Entry 9EIL (electron microscopy, 3.20 A resolution); this record covers chains C and J of the 11 polymer chains in the assembly.

[Chain C]
Name: Histone H2A type 1
Organism: Xenopus laevis
UniProt: P06897 (H2A1_XENLA); residues 1-129 here correspond to UniProt positions 2-130 (UniProt number = residue number + 1)
Amino-acid sequence (129 residues; each row starts with the number of its first residue):
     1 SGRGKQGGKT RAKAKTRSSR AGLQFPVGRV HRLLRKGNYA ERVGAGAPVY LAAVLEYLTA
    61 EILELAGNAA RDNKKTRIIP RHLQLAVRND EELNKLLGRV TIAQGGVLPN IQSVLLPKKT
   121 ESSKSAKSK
Disordered / not traced: 1-10, 123-129
Differences from the reference sequence: engineered mutation Arg99 (Gly100 in P06897), Ser123 (Ala124 in P06897)
Swiss-Prot annotation at these positions:
  - modified residue: Ser1 (N-acetylserine), Lys5 (N6-(2-hydroxyisobutyryl)lysine), Lys9 (N6-(2-hydroxyisobutyryl)lysine), Lys36 (N6-(2-hydroxyisobutyryl)lysine), Lys74 (N6-(2-hydroxyisobutyryl)lysine), Lys75 (N6-(2-hydroxyisobutyryl)lysine), Lys95 (N6-(2-hydroxyisobutyryl)lysine), Gln104 (N5-methylglutamine), Lys118 (N6-(2-hydroxyisobutyryl)lysine)
  - cross-link (Glycyl lysine isopeptide (Lys-Gly)): Lys13 (interchain with G-Cter in ubiquitin), Lys15 (interchain with G-Cter in ubiquitin), Lys119 (interchain with G-Cter in ubiquitin)

[Chain J]
Molecule: 185-nt DNA strand
Sequence (185 nucleotides; each row starts with the number of its first residue; numbers below 1 keep their minus sign (DA-92 is residue -92)):
   -92 ATCCCTATAC GCGGCCGCCC TGGAGAATCC CGGTGCCGAG GCCGCTCAAT TGGTCGTAGA
   -32 CAGCTCTAGC ACCGCTTAAA CGCACGTACG CGCTGTCCCC CGCGTTTTAA CCGCCAAGGG
    28 GATTACTCCC TAGTCTCCAG GCACGTGTCA GATATATACA TCCTGTGCAT GTATTGAACA
    88 GCGAT
Disordered / not traced: -92 to -73, 69-92

[Interface between chain C and chain J]
Contacting residue pairs (11; chain C residue first):
  Arg11(C) - DC44(J)  hydrogen bond to the base
  Lys13(C) - DA46(J)  sugar contact
  Arg29(C) - DG48(J)  sugar contact
  Arg29(C) - DC49(J)  salt bridge to the phosphate
  Arg42(C) - DT38(J)  sugar contact
  Arg42(C) - DA39(J)  phosphate contact
  Val43(C) - DT38(J)  sugar contact
  Val43(C) - DA39(J)  hydrogen bond to the phosphate
  Gly44(C) - DT38(J)  phosphate contact
  Ala45(C) - DT38(J)  hydrogen bond to the phosphate
  Thr76(C) - DG58(J)  phosphate contact
Interface residues without a listed pair, chain C (11 interface residues in all): His31, Arg35, Glu41
Interface residues without a listed pair, chain J (9 interface residues in all): DT43, DC45

[Overview]
11 residues of chain C and 9 residues of chain J are in contact, with 3 hydrogen bonds and 1 salt bridge.
Polar pairs include Arg11(C)-DC44(J), Val43(C)-DA39(J) and Ala45(C)-DT38(J).
Chain C is Histone H2A type 1 (Xenopus laevis) and chain J is a 185-nt DNA strand; the structure, SIRT6 bound
to an H3K27Ac nucleosome, was determined by electron microscopy.
